6LEW - chains A and J of the 3 polymer chains in the assembly; structure by X-ray diffraction, 2.48 A resolution.

== Chain A ==
Protein: TAL effector
Source organism: Xanthomonas campestris pv. armoraciae
Sequence (499 residues; numbered 230 to 728; the number before each row is that of its first residue):
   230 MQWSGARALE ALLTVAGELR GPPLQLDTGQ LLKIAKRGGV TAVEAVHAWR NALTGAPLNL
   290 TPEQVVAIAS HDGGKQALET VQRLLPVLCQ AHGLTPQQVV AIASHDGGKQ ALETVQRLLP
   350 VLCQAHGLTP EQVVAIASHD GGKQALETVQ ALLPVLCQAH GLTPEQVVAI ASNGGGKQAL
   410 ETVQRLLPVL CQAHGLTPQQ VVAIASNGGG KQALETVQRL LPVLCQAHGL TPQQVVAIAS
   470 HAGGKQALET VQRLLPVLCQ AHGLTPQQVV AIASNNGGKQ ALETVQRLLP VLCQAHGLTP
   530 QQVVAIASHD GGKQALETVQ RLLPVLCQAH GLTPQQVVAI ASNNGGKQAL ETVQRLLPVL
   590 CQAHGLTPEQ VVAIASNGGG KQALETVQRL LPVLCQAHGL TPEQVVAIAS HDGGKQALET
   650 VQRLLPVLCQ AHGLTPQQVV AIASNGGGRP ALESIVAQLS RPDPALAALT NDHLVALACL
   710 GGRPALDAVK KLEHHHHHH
Not modelled in the structure: 230-233, 517-525, 692-696, 723-725, 727-728

== Chain J ==
Molecule: 17-nt DNA strand
Sequence (17 nucleotides; row label = number of the first residue in the row; numbers below 1 keep their minus sign (DA-14 is residue -14)):
   -14 AGAGACGCGA AGGGACA
Not modelled in the structure: -14

== Interface between chain A and chain J ==
Contacting residue pairs (6):
  Lys262(A) with DA-5(J), salt bridge to the phosphate
  Lys265(A) with DA-4(J), phosphate contact; DG-3(J), salt bridge to the phosphate
  Arg266(A) with DA-4(J), hydrogen bond to the base; DG-3(J), hydrogen bond to the base
  His334(A) with DG-6(J), phosphate contact
Also at the interface, not in a pair above, chain A (8 interface residues in all): Asp335, Asp369, Asn505, Asn573
Also at the interface, not in a pair above, chain J (7 interface residues in all): DA-10, DG-8, DG-2

== In short ==
8 residues of chain A face 7 of chain J across their interface, with 2 hydrogen bonds and 2 salt bridges.
Polar contacts include Arg266(A)-DA-4(J), Arg266(A)-DG-3(J) and Lys262(A)-DA-5(J).
Here chain A is TAL effector (Xanthomonas campestris pv. armoraciae) and chain J is a 17-nt DNA strand. Entry
6LEW (RVD HA specifically contacts 5mC through van der Waals interactions) was determined by X-ray
diffraction.
